7PRV - chains A and B of the 5 polymer chains in the assembly; structure by X-ray diffraction, 2.70 A resolution.

# Chain A (and B)
Molecule: Glucocorticoid receptor
Organism: Homo sapiens
Notes: chain B of this document is another copy of the same molecule, construct and numbering; everything in this record applies to it too
UniProtKB: P04150 (GCR_HUMAN); residue numbers follow UniProt; this construct covers 385-777
Sequence (393 residues; numbered 385 to 777; the number before each row is that of its first residue):
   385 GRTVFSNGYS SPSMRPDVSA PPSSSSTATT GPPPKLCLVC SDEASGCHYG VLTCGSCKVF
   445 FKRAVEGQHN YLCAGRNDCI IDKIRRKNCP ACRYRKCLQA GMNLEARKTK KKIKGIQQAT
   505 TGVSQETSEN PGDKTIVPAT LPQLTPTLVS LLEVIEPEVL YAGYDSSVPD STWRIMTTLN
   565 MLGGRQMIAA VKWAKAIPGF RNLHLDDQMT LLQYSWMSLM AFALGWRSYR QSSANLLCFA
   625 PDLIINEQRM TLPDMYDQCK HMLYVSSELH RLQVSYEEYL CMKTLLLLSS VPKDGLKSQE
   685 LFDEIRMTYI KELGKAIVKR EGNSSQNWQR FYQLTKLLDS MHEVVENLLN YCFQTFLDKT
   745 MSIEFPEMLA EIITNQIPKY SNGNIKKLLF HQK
Disordered / not traced: 385-416, 489-527, 777 (chain B: 385-417, 489-526, 777)
Sequence notes: engineered mutation Ala-404 (Ser in P04150), Asp-517 (Asn in P04150), Met-571 (Val in P04150), Ser-602 (Phe in P04150), Asp-638 (Cys in P04150)
Bound ions: Zn2+ site 1: Cys-421, Cys-424, Cys-438, Cys-441; Zn2+ site 2: Cys-457, Cys-463, Cys-473, Cys-476
Ligand contacts: Fluticasone furoate (GW6; (6alpha,11alpha,14beta,16alpha,17alpha)-6,9-difluoro-17-{[(fluoromethyl)sulfanyl]carbonyl}-11-hydroxy-16-methyl-3-oxoan drosta-1,4-dien-17-yl furan-2-carboxylate): Met-560, Leu-563, Asn-564, Leu-566, Gly-567, Gln-570, Trp-600, Met-601, Met-604, Ala-605, Leu-608, Arg-611, Phe-623, Ile-629, Met-639, Gln-642, Cys-643, Met-646, Leu-732, Tyr-735, Cys-736, Thr-739, Phe-749
Reported in the primary citation:
  - binding site for Fluticasone furoate: Asn-564, Arg-611, Met-639, Gln-642
  - conformationally variable residues (loop rearrangement, side-chain flip): Asp-638, Met-639, Gln-642
  - mutagenesis - A458T, R614A, Y640S, D641K, K720D: decreased signaling
  - disease-associated variants - D641V: decreased signaling (citing earlier work)

# Interface between chain A and chain B
Residue-residue contacts (60; chain A residue first):
  Leu-456(A) / Ile-468(B)  hydrophobic
  Leu-456(A) / Arg-469(B)
  Leu-456(A) / Asn-472(B)
  Cys-457(A) / Arg-469(B)  hydrogen bond (backbone-side chain)
  Ala-458(A) / Cys-463(B)
  Ala-458(A) / Ile-464(B)  hydrogen bond (backbone-backbone)
  Ala-458(A) / Arg-469(B)
  Ala-458(A) / Asn-472(B)
  Arg-460(A) / Arg-460(B)
  Arg-460(A) / Asp-462(B)  salt bridge
  Asp-462(A) / Arg-460(B)  salt bridge
  Cys-463(A) / Ala-458(B)
  Ile-464(A) / Ala-458(B)  hydrogen bond (backbone-backbone)
  Arg-469(A) / Leu-456(B)
  Arg-469(A) / Cys-457(B)  hydrogen bond (side chain-backbone)
  Arg-469(A) / Ala-458(B)
  Asn-472(A) / Leu-456(B)  hydrogen bond (side chain-backbone)
  Asn-472(A) / Asn-472(B)
  Cys-473(A) / Asn-472(B)
  Pro-474(A) / Asn-472(B)
  Glu-537(A) / Arg-460(B)  salt bridge
  Arg-614(A) / Asp-462(B)  hydrogen bond (side chain-backbone)
  Arg-614(A) / Cys-463(B)
  Arg-614(A) / Ile-464(B)
  Arg-614(A) / Arg-469(B)  hydrogen bond (backbone-side chain)
  Gln-615(A) / Ile-464(B)
  Gln-615(A) / Arg-469(B)  hydrogen bond (backbone-side chain)
  Ser-616(A) / Asp-466(B)
  Ser-616(A) / Arg-469(B)
  Ser-617(A) / Ile-468(B)
  Glu-631(A) / Arg-655(B)  salt bridge
  Gln-632(A) / Gln-713(B)  hydrogen bond (backbone-side chain)
  Thr-635(A) / Arg-655(B)
  Thr-635(A) / Gln-713(B)  hydrogen bond
  Thr-635(A) / Tyr-716(B)
  Thr-635(A) / Gln-717(B)
  Leu-636(A) / Trp-712(B)  hydrophobic
  Leu-636(A) / Gln-713(B)
  Pro-637(A) / Trp-712(B)
  Pro-637(A) / Tyr-716(B)
  Tyr-640(A) / Glu-652(B)
  Tyr-640(A) / Arg-655(B)
  Tyr-640(A) / Tyr-716(B)  hydrophobic
  Tyr-640(A) / Gln-717(B)
  Tyr-640(A) / Lys-720(B)
  Asp-641(A) / Lys-720(B)  salt bridge
  Arg-655(A) / Glu-631(B)  salt bridge
  Arg-655(A) / Thr-635(B)
  Arg-655(A) / Tyr-640(B)  hydrogen bond
  Tyr-660(A) / Arg-460(B)
  Trp-712(A) / Pro-637(B)  hydrophobic
  Gln-713(A) / Thr-635(B)  hydrogen bond (side chain-backbone)
  Gln-713(A) / Leu-636(B)
  Tyr-716(A) / Thr-635(B)
  Tyr-716(A) / Pro-637(B)
  Tyr-716(A) / Tyr-640(B)  hydrophobic
  Gln-717(A) / Thr-635(B)
  Gln-717(A) / Tyr-640(B)
  Lys-720(A) / Tyr-640(B)
  Lys-720(A) / Asp-641(B)  salt bridge
Interface residues without a listed pair, chain A (36 interface residues in all): Gly-459, Ile-468, Asn-619, Lys-644, Tyr-648, Glu-652
Interface residues without a listed pair, chain B (28 interface residues in all): Gly-459, Cys-473, Pro-474, Lys-644

# In short
36 residues of chain A face 28 of chain B across their interface; the contacts include 12 hydrogen bonds and 7
salt bridges. Among the polar pairs are Arg-460(A)/Asp-462(B), Glu-537(A)/Arg-460(B) and
Glu-631(A)/Arg-655(B). The paper reports a binding site for Fluticasone furoate at Asn-564(A), Arg-611(A) and
Met-639(A) among others; A458T, R614A and Y640S of chain A, among others, reduce signaling; 6 substitutions
were tested in all.
Chain A and chain B are both Glucocorticoid receptor (Homo sapiens); the structure, The glucocorticoid
receptor in complex with fluticasone furoate, a PGC1a coactivator fragment and sgk 23bp, was determined by
X-ray diffraction (same publication as 7PRW and 7PRX).
